PDB entry 8ENV | electron microscopy, 3.42 A resolution | chains C and Z of the 36 polymer chains in the assembly

# Chain C
Name: Sheath protein gp31
Organism: Pseudomonas phage vB_PaeM_E217
Reference sequence: A0A2K8IA62 (A0A2K8IA62_9CAUD); numbering as in UniProt (aligned over 1-504)
Amino-acid sequence (504 residues; each row starts with the number of its first residue):
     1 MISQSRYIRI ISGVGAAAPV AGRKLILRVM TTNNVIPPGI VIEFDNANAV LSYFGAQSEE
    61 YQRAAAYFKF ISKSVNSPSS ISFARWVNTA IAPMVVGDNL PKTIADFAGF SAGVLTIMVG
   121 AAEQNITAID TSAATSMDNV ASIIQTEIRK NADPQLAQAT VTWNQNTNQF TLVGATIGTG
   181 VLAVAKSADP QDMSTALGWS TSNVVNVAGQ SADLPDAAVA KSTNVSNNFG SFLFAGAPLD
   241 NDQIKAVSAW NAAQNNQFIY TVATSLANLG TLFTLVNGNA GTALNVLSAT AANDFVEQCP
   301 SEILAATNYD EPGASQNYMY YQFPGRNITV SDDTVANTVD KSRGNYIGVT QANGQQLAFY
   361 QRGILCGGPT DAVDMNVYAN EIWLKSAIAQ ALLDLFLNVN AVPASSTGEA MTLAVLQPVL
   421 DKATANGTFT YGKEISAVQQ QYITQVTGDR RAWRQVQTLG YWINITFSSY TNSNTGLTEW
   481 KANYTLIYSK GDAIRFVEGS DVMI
Sequence notes: conflict Ala17 (Gly in A0A2K8IA62)

# Chain Z
Name: Structural protein gp45
Organism: Pseudomonas phage vB_PaeM_E217
Notes: fragment: triplex gp45
Reference sequence: A0A410T8C1 (A0A410T8C1_9CAUD); residues 3-502 here = UniProt positions 3-502
Amino-acid sequence (500 residues; each row starts with the number of its first residue):
     3 LPAYNSDIQQ ALKWLHNQAP GITGLIQRKA QWYDRFSRQF WANWERDVFH LKTANPFGLM
    63 VWCIILGTPS KGFGLYPKNS SWAFGRLRQN FIYSGTQVPP PADASPGGNF YGGGNAEILN
   123 LDEIRKVLQL RYVALISNGS IAYINRMLRY IFNDDEPWDE ATGLYFYLMD STGENGPVEN
   183 LAVYRKDWEG MVLLSSSPRT NHVLTSTPAS DADWPGVDPA ASGIPVTVET ASATAPDGSA
   243 TVCKLTKPAG STAYVSAPID GPLGSGSTVT FSFFAKAGST RFIAIQSAAD FPSRADAVFD
   303 LDSGNVISDQ MLDSSVVSAR MIRLENGWWR CVLTTKTVSS SFRAAYVAPA ETNFSWIDSN
   363 SSAAIDVLIW GAQIELGDTP TGYLKTTGAP VTITDYVLQN AQTGTVKFTQ PLPTGVEAYW
   423 TGDWKGGTAA EPARFAVGNG TQDTFTLSDP AYIGLPTSGA FKLEYRVGPA LNLSPQLINL
   483 MNDRAVGIMP TCAGCDVKVI

# Interface between chain C and chain Z
Pairs across the interface (15; chain C residue first):
  Asp333(C) - Gln20(Z)
  Thr350(C) - Trp16(Z)
  Thr350(C) - Asn19(Z)  hydrogen bond (backbone-side chain)
  Gln351(C) - Lys15(Z)  hydrogen bond (side chain-backbone)
  Gln351(C) - Trp16(Z)
  Gln351(C) - His18(Z)  hydrogen bond (side chain-backbone)
  Gln351(C) - Asn19(Z)  hydrogen bond
  Asn353(C) - Gln11(Z)
  Asn353(C) - Leu14(Z)
  Asn353(C) - Trp16(Z)
  Gly354(C) - Gln11(Z)
  Gly354(C) - Gln12(Z)
  Gln355(C) - Trp16(Z)
  Gln356(C) - Trp16(Z)
  Leu357(C) - Trp16(Z)  hydrophobic

# Overview
The chain C/chain Z interface involves 8 residues from each chain, with 4 hydrogen bonds. Among the polar
pairs are Thr350(C)-Asn19(Z), Gln351(C)-Lys15(Z) and Gln351(C)-His18(Z).
Chain C is Sheath protein gp31 and chain Z is Structural protein gp45, both from Pseudomonas phage
vB_PaeM_E217; the structure, In situ cryo-EM structure of Pseudomonas phage E217 tail baseplate in C6 map, was
determined by electron microscopy, deposited together with 8FRS, 8FUV, 8FVG and 8FVH.
